Entry 7W1X (X-ray diffraction, 1.90 A resolution); this record covers chain A.

[Chain A]
Molecule: AKR4-1
From: Echinochloa colona
UniProt: A0A5J6VMF4 (A0A5J6VMF4_9POAL); residue numbers follow UniProt; this construct covers 1-310
Amino-acid sequence (321 residues; numbered -10 to 310; the number before each row is that of its first residue; numbers below 1 keep their minus sign (Gly-10 is residue -10)):
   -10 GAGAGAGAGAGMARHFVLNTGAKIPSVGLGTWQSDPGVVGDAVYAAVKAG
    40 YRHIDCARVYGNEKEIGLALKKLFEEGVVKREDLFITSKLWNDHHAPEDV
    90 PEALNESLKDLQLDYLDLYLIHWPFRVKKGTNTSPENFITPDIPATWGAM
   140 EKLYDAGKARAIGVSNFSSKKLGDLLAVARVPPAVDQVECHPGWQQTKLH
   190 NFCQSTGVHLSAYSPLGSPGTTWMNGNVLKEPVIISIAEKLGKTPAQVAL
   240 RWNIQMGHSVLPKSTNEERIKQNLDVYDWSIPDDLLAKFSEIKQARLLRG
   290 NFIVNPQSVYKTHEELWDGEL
Unresolved in the structure: -10 to 1, 310
Differences from the reference sequence: expression tag (-10 to 0)
Residues lining bound ligands: NADPH (NDP; NADPH dihydro-nicotinamide-adenine-dinucleotide phosphate): Gly19, Thr20, Trp21, Asp44, Tyr49, Lys78, His111, Trp112, Ser154, Asn155, Gln176, Tyr202, Ser203, Pro204, Leu205, Gly206, Ser207, Pro208, Gly209, Leu218, Ala235, Leu250, Pro251, Lys252, Ser253, Thr254, Asn255, Arg258, Gln261, Asn262, Leu287

[In short]
Chain A binds NADPH.
Chain A is AKR4-1 (Echinochloa colona); the structure, Crystal structure of AKR4C16 bound with NADPH, was
determined by X-ray diffraction (same publication as 7F7K, 7F7L, 7F7M and 7W1W).
